Entry 6Z6D (X-ray diffraction, 2.20 A resolution); this record covers chain A.

[Chain A]
Molecule: Terminase large subunit
Source organism: Enterobacteria phage HK97
UniProt: Q9MCT1 (Q9MCT1_BPHK7); residue numbers follow UniProt; this construct covers 1-504
Chain sequence (514 residues; row label = number of the first residue in the row; numbers below 1 keep their minus sign (Met-9 is residue -9)):
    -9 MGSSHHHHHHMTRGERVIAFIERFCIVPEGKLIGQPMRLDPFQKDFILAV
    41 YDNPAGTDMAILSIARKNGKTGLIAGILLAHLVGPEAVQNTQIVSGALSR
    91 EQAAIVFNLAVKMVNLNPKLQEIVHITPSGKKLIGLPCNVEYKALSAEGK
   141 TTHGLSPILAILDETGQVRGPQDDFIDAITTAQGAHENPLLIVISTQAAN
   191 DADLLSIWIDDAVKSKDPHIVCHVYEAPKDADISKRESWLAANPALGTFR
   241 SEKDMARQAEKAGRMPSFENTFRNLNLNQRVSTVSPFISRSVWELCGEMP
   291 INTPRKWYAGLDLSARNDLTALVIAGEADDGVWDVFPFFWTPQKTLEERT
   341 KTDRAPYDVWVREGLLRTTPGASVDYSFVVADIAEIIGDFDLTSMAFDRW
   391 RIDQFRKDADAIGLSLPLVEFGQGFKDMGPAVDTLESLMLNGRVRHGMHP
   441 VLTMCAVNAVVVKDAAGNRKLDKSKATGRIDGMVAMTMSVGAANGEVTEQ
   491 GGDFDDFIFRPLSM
Not modelled in the structure: -9 to 0, 19-22, 484-504
Sequence notes: initiating methionine (-9); expression tag (-8 to 0)
Swiss-Prot annotation at these positions:
  - motif: Ile54 to Thr61 (Walker A motif), Leu149 to Glu154 (Walker B motif)
  - binding site (Mg(2+)): Asp471
  - mutagenesis: Arg56 (R56A: Almost complete loss of ATPase and DNA packaging activities), Lys57 (K57A: Almost complete loss of ATPase and DNA packaging activities), Lys60 (K60A: Almost complete loss of ATPase and DNA packaging activities), Glu154 (E154A: Almost complete loss of ATPase and DNA packaging activities)
What the authors report for this chain:
  - binding site for bromide ion: Lys60
  - catalytic residues: Lys60, Asp153, Glu154, Asp302, Asp388, Asp471
  - binding site for bromide ion: Lys57, Phe239 (proposed by the authors, not directly observed)
  - contacts within the chain: Asp302-Lys463 (salt bridge), Lys463-Asp471 (salt bridge)
  - mutagenesis - K57A, K60A, E154A: abolished catalytic activity
  - mutagenesis - T186A: increased catalytic activity
  - mutagenesis - R56A, R240A, R254A, R270A: decreased catalytic activity
  - catalytic residues: Lys57 (proposed by the authors, not directly observed)

[Overview]
UniProt lists Mg2+-binding residue Asp471 and 4 mutagenesis sites. From the paper: catalytic residues Lys60,
Asp153 and Glu154 among others; R56A, R240A and R254A, among others, reduce catalytic activity; 8
substitutions were tested in all.
Chain A is Terminase large subunit (Enterobacteria phage HK97); the structure, Crystal structure of the HK97
bacteriophage large terminase, was determined by X-ray diffraction (same publication as 6Z6E).
